PDB entry 3MHP | X-ray diffraction, 1.70 A resolution | chains A and C of the 3 polymer chains in the assembly

[Chain A]
Protein: Ferredoxin--NADP reductase, leaf isozyme, chloroplastic
Organism: Pisum sativum
Notes: EC 1.18.1.2; fragment: FAD-binding FR-type domain
UniProt: P10933 (FENR1_PEA); residues 14-308 here correspond to UniProt positions 66-360 (UniProt number = residue number + 52)
Sequence (296 residues; row label = number of the first residue in the row):
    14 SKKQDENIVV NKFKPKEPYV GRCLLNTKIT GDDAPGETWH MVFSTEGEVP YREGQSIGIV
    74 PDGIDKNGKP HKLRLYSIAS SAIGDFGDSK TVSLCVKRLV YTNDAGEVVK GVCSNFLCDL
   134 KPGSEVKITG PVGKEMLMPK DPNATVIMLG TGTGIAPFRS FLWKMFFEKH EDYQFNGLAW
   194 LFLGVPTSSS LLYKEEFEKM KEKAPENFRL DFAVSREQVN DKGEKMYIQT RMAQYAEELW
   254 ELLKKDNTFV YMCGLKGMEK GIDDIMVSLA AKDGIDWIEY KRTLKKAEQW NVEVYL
Sequence notes: expression tag (309)
Residues lining bound ligands: FAD (flavin-adenine dinucleotide): Ser-69, Arg-87, Leu-88, Tyr-89, Ser-90, Cys-108, Val-109, Lys-110, Leu-112, Tyr-114, Val-122, Gly-124, Val-125, Cys-126, Ser-127, Thr-166, Ala-169, Glu-306, Tyr-308, Leu-309
Swiss-Prot annotation at these positions:
  - binding site (FAD): Arg-87 to Ser-90, Cys-108 to Lys-110, Tyr-114, Val-125 to Ser-127, Thr-166
  - binding site (NADP(+)): Ser-90, Lys-110, Thr-166, Val-198, Pro-199, Ser-228, Arg-229, Lys-238, Gly-267, Leu-268, Glu-306

[Chain C]
Protein: TIC62_peptide
UniProt: Q8SKU2 (Q8SKU2_PEA); residues 1-26 here correspond to UniProt positions 383-408 (UniProt number = residue number + 382)
Sequence (26 residues; row label = number of the first residue in the row):
     1 KTEQPLSPYT AYDDLKPPSS PSPTKP

[Interface between chain A and chain C]
Contacting residue pairs - 44 pairs, chain A then chain C:
  Leu-38(A) / Pro-21(C)  hydrophobic
  Thr-40(A) / Ser-22(C)
  Thr-40(A) / Pro-23(C)
  Lys-41(A) / Lys-25(C)
  Ile-42(A) / Pro-23(C)  hydrophobic
  Ile-42(A) / Lys-25(C)
  Ile-42(A) / Pro-26(C)
  Thr-43(A) / Lys-25(C)
  Gly-44(A) / Pro-26(C)
  Asp-45(A) / Lys-25(C)  salt bridge
  His-53(A) / Pro-21(C)
  His-53(A) / Pro-23(C)
  Val-55(A) / Pro-21(C)
  Ile-96(A) / Ala-11(C)  hydrophobic
  Gly-97(A) / Tyr-12(C)  hydrogen bond (backbone-side chain)
  Asp-98(A) / Tyr-12(C)
  Phe-99(A) / Tyr-9(C)
  Phe-99(A) / Tyr-12(C)
  Phe-99(A) / Pro-21(C)  hydrophobic
  Gly-100(A) / Ala-11(C)
  Gly-100(A) / Tyr-12(C)  hydrogen bond (backbone-side chain)
  Trp-176(A) / Tyr-12(C)
  Trp-176(A) / Pro-18(C)  hydrophobic
  Phe-179(A) / Asp-13(C)
  Phe-180(A) / Tyr-12(C)
  Phe-180(A) / Asp-13(C)  hydrogen bond (backbone-backbone)
  Phe-180(A) / Pro-18(C)  hydrophobic
  Glu-181(A) / Ala-11(C)
  Glu-181(A) / Tyr-12(C)
  Glu-181(A) / Asp-13(C)
  Lys-182(A) / Ala-11(C)  hydrogen bond (backbone-backbone)
  Lys-182(A) / Asp-13(C)  hydrogen bond (backbone-side chain)
  Glu-184(A) / Thr-2(C)  hydrogen bond
  Ser-201(A) / Pro-26(C)
  Ser-202(A) / Pro-26(C)
  Leu-204(A) / Pro-26(C)
  Tyr-206(A) / Pro-23(C)  hydrophobic
  Glu-208(A) / Ser-19(C)
  Glu-208(A) / Thr-24(C)  hydrogen bond
  Glu-209(A) / Ser-19(C)
  Glu-209(A) / Pro-23(C)
  Lys-212(A) / Pro-18(C)  hydrogen bond (side chain-backbone)
  Lys-212(A) / Ser-19(C)  hydrogen bond
  Lys-216(A) / Asp-13(C)  salt bridge
Other interface residues (no listed pair), chain C (15 interface residues in all): Thr-10, Ser-20

[In short]
28 residues of chain A and 15 residues of chain C are in contact, with 9 hydrogen bonds and 2 salt bridges.
Polar pairs include Asp-45(A)/Lys-25(C), Lys-216(A)/Asp-13(C) and Gly-97(A)/Tyr-12(C). Chain A binds
flavin-adenine dinucleotide.
Chain A is Ferredoxin--NADP reductase, leaf isozyme, chloroplastic (Pisum sativum) and chain C is
TIC62_peptide; the structure, FNR-recruitment to the thylakoid, was determined by X-ray diffraction.
